5FGA - chains Z and a of the 28 polymer chains in the assembly; structure by X-ray diffraction, 2.70 A resolution.

== Chain Z ==
Name: Proteasome subunit beta type-6
From: Saccharomyces cerevisiae S288c
Notes: EC 3.4.25.1
UniProtKB: P23724 (PSB6_YEAST); residues 1-222 here correspond to UniProt positions 20-241 (UniProt number = residue number + 19)
Chain sequence (222 residues; each row starts with the number of its first residue):
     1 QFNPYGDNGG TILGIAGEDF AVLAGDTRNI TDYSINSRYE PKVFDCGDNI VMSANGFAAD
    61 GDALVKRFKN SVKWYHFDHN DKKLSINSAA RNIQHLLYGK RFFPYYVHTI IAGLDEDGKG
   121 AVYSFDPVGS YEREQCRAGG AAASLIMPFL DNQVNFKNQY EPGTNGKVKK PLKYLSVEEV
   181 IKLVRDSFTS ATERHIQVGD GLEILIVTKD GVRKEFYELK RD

== Chain a ==
Name: Proteasome subunit beta type-7
From: Saccharomyces cerevisiae S288c
Notes: EC 3.4.25.1
UniProtKB: P30657 (PSB7_YEAST); residues -12 to 233 here correspond to UniProt positions 21-266 (UniProt number = residue number + 33)
Chain sequence (246 residues; row label = number of the first residue in the row; numbers below 1 keep their minus sign (Thr-12 is residue -12)):
   -12 TQIANAGASP MVNTQQPIVT GTSVISMKYD NGVIIAADNL GSYGSLLRFN GVERLIPVGD
    48 NTVVGISGDI SDMQHIERLL KDLVTENAYD NPLADAEEAL EPSYIFEYLA TVMYQRRSKM
   108 NPLWNAIIVA GVQSNGDQFL RYVNLLGVTY SSPTLATGFG AHMANPLLRK VVDRESDIPK
   168 TTVQVAEEAI VNAMRVLYYR DARSSRNFSL AIIDKNTGLT FKKNLQVENM KWDFAKDIKG
   228 YGTQKI
Disordered / not traced: -12 to 0, 233

== How chain Z and chain a interact ==
Contacting residue pairs (42; chain Z residue first):
  Gln1(Z) with Thr1(a), hydrogen bond
  Phe2(Z) with Thr1(a); Arg104(a); Met107(a); Pro109(a), hydrophobic; Trp111(a), hydrophobic; Leu132(a), hydrophobic; Leu133(a), hydrophobic
  Asn3(Z) with Leu133(a)
  Pro4(Z) with Arg104(a), hydrogen bond (backbone-side chain); Met107(a), hydrophobic; Leu133(a)
  Tyr5(Z) with Arg104(a)
  Asn8(Z) with Val135(a)
  Asn29(Z) with Tyr137(a)
  Ser34(Z) with His149(a), hydrogen bond
  Ile35(Z) with Arg156(a), hydrogen bond (backbone-side chain)
  Asn36(Z) with Tyr137(a), hydrogen bond; Ser139(a); Arg156(a)
  Ser37(Z) with Ser138(a), hydrogen bond (side chain-backbone)
  Glu40(Z) with Arg128(a), salt bridge; Tyr137(a); Ser138(a), hydrogen bond (side chain-backbone)
  Phe57(Z) with Arg104(a); Leu133(a); Val135(a), hydrophobic
  Ala59(Z) with Tyr101(a); Leu133(a); Gly134(a); Val135(a)
  Asp60(Z) with Tyr101(a), hydrogen bond; Arg104(a), salt bridge
  Asp62(Z) with Thr136(a), hydrogen bond
  Ala63(Z) with Tyr101(a)
  Lys66(Z) with Glu94(a), salt bridge
  Phe103(Z) with Arg104(a); Ser105(a)
  Tyr105(Z) with Tyr101(a)
  Glu218(Z) with Arg161(a), salt bridge
  Arg221(Z) with Asp160(a), salt bridge; Arg161(a)
Also at the interface, not in a pair above, chain Z (25 interface residues in all): Gly6, Tyr39, Lys100
Also at the interface, not in a pair above, chain a (22 interface residues in all): Leu142

== Overview ==
25 residues of chain Z and 22 residues of chain a are in contact; the contacts include 9 hydrogen bonds and 5
salt bridges. Among the polar pairs are Glu40(Z)-Arg128(a), Asp60(Z)-Arg104(a) and Lys66(Z)-Glu94(a).
Chain Z is Proteasome subunit beta type-6 and chain a is Proteasome subunit beta type-7, both from
Saccharomyces cerevisiae S288c; the structure, Yeast 20S proteasome beta5-K33A mutant (propeptide expressed in
trans), was determined by X-ray diffraction together with 5CZ4, 5CZ5, 5CZ6, 5CZ7, 5CZ8, 5CZ9 and 16 further
entries from the same study.
